PDB entry 8RMU | X-ray diffraction, 1.20 A resolution | chain A

# Chain A
Name: Galectin-3
Source organism: Homo sapiens
Reference sequence: P17931 (LEG3_HUMAN); residues 113-250 here = UniProt positions 113-250
Chain sequence (139 residues; each row starts with the number of its first residue):
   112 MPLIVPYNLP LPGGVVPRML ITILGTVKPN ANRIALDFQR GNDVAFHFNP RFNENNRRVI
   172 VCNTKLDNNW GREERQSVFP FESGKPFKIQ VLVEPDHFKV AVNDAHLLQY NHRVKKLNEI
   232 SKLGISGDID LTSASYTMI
Unresolved in the structure: 112
Differences from the reference sequence: initiating methionine (112)
Swiss-Prot annotation at these positions:
  - motif: K226 to D241 (Nuclear export signal)
  - binding site (a beta-D-galactoside): W181 to Q187
  - modified residue: S188 (Phosphoserine)
Residues lining bound ligands: A1H1Y ((2R,3R,4S,5R,6R)-N-[3,5-bis(chloranyl)phenyl]-6-(hydroxymethyl)-3-methoxy-5-oxidanyl-N-[(1S,2S)-2-oxidanylcyclopentyl]-4-[4-[3,4,5-tris(fluoranyl)phenyl]-1,2,3-triazol-1-yl]oxane-2-carboxamide): R144, I145, A146, H158, N160, R162, E165, V172, N174, W181, G182, E184, R186, S237, G238

# Overview
Bound to chain A: compound A1H1Y. From UniProt: 7 beta-D-galactoside-binding residues.
Chain A is Galectin-3 (Homo sapiens); the structure, Galectin-3 with a bound inhibitor, was determined by
X-ray diffraction together with 9FDB, 9FDC, 8RMT and 8RMV from the same study.
